PDB entry 6F2U | X-ray diffraction, 1.88 A resolution | chains A and B

# Chain A (and B)
Name: Aldo-keto reductase family 1 member C3
Source organism: Homo sapiens
Notes: EC 1.-.-.-, 1.1.1.357, 1.1.1.112, 1.1.1.188, 1.1.1.239, 1.1.1.64, 1.3.1.20; chain B of this document is another copy of the same molecule, construct and numbering; everything in this record applies to it too
UniProt: P42330 (AK1C3_HUMAN); numbering as in UniProt (aligned over 6-319)
Chain sequence (314 residues; row label = number of the first residue in the row):
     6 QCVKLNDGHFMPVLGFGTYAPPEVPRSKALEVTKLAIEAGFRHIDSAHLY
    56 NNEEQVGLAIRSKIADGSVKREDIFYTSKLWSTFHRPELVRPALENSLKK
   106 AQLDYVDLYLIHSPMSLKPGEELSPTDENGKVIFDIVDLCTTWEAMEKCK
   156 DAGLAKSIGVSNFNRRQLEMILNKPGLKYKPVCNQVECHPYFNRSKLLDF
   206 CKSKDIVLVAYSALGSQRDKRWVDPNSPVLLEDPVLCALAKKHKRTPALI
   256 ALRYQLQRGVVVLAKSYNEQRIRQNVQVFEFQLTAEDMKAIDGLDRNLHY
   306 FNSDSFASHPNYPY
UniProt features mapped onto this chain:
  - active site: Tyr55 (Proton donor)
  - binding site (NADP(+)): Thr23, Tyr24, Asp50, Ser166, Asn167, Gln190, Tyr216 to Gln222, Lys270 to Tyr272, Arg276 to Asn280
  - binding site (substrate): His117
  - site: Leu54 (Important for substrate specificity), Lys84 (Lowers pKa of active site Tyr), Trp227 (Involved in ligand recognition and product release), Phe306 (Involved in ligand recognition and product release)
Small-molecule neighbours:
  - CJ2 (3-[(4-methoxyphenyl)methyl]-5-oxidanyl-N-[3-(trifluoromethyl)phenyl]-1,2,3-triazole-4-carboxamide): Tyr24, Leu54, Tyr55, Trp86, His117, Ser118, Asn167, Glu192, Tyr216, Ser217, Ser221, Trp227, Tyr305, Phe306, Ser308, Pro318
  - NADP (NAP; NADP nicotinamide-adenine-dinucleotide phosphate): Gly22, Thr23, Tyr24, Asp50, Tyr55, Lys84, His117, Ser166, Asn167, Gln190, Tyr216, Ser217, Ala218, Leu219, Gly220, Ser221, Gln222, Leu236, Ala253, Leu268, Ala269, Lys270, Ser271, Tyr272, Asn273, Arg276, Gln279, Asn280
From the paper describing this entry:
  - binding site for CJ2: Tyr55, His117, Phe306
  - catalytic residues: Tyr55, His117 (citing earlier work)

# Chain A / chain B interface
Contacting residue pairs (3):
  Asp300(A) - Arg301(B)
  Arg301(A) - Asp300(B)
  Arg301(A) - Arg301(B)
Other interface residues (no listed pair), chain A (3 interface residues in all): Asn302
Other interface residues (no listed pair), chain B (3 interface residues in all): Asn302

# In short
The chain A/chain B interface involves 3 residues from each chain. Chain A binds NADP and compound CJ2. From
UniProt: active-site residue Tyr55(A), 21 NADP+-binding residues and substrate-binding residue His117(A) on
chain A. From the paper: catalytic residues Tyr55(A) and His117(A); a binding site for CJ2 at Tyr55(A),
His117(A) and Phe306(A).
Chain A and chain B are both Aldo-keto reductase family 1 member C3 (Homo sapiens); the structure, Potent and
selective Aldo-Keto Reductase 1C3 (AKR1C3) inhibitors based on the benzoisoxazole moiety: application of a
..., was determined by X-ray diffraction, deposited together with 6F78.
